Entry 5OQ2 (X-ray diffraction, 2.30 A resolution); this record covers chain A.

# Chain A
Molecule: Cwp19
Organism: Clostridioides difficile
Notes: EC 3.5.1.28
UniProtKB: L7PGA3 (L7PGA3_CLODI); numbering as in UniProt (aligned over 27-401)
Chain sequence (396 residues; row label = number of the first residue in the row):
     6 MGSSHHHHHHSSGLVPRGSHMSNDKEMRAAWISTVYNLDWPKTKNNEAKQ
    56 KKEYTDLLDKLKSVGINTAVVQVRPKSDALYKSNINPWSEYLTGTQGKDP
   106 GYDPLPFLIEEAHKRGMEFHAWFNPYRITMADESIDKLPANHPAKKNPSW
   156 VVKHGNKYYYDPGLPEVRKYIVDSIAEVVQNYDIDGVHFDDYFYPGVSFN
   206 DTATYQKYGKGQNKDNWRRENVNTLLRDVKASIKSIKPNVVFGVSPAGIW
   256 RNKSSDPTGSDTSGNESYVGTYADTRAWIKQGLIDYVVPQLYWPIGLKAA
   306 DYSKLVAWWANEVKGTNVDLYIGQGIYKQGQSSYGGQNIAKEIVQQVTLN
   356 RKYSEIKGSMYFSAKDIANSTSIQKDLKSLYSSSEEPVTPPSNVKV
Not modelled in the structure: 6-27, 388-401
Construct notes: initiating methionine (6); expression tag (7-26)
Modified / non-standard residues: Mse6, Mse26 (selenomethionine); Mse32, Mse122, Mse135, Mse365 (selenomethionine; parent Met)
Reported in the primary citation:
  - catalytic residues: Arg132, Asp196 (proposed by the authors, not directly observed)

# Summary
The paper reports catalytic residues Arg132 and Asp196.
Chain A is Cwp19 (Clostridioides difficile); the structure, Se-SAD structure of the functional region of Cwp19
from Clostridium difficile, was determined by X-ray diffraction (same publication as 5OQ3).
